PDB entry 2L5E | solution NMR | chains A and B

# Chain A
Protein: Bromodomain-containing protein 3
Organism: Mus musculus
Reference sequence: Q3TUI3 (Q3TUI3_MOUSE); numbering as in UniProt (aligned over 25-147)
Chain sequence (128 residues; numbered 20 to 147; the number before each row is that of its first residue):
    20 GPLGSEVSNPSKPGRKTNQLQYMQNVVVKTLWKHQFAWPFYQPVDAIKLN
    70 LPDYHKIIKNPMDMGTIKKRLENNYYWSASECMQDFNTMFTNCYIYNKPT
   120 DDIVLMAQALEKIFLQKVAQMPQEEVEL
Unresolved in the structure: 20
Construct notes: expression tag (20-24)
What the authors report for this chain:
  - mutagenesis - Q61A, K67A, N93A, N116A: unchanged binding to Gata-1 (chain B)
  - mutagenesis - Y60A: decreased binding to Gata-1 (chain B)

# Chain B
Protein: Gata-1
Chain sequence (13 residues; row label = number of the first residue in the row):
   308 KASGKGKKKRGSN
Unresolved in the structure: 308-310, 317-320
Modified residues: Lys-312 (n(6)-acetyllysine; ALY); Lys-315 (n(6)-acetyllysine; ALY)
What the authors report for this chain:
  - post-translational modification sites: Lys-312 (citing earlier work)
  - mutagenesis - G311K/G313K: decreased binding to Bromodomain-containing protein 3 (chain A)

# How chain A and chain B interact
Residue-residue contacts (12):
  Trp-57(A) with Lys-315(B)
  Pro-58(A) with Lys-312(B); Lys-315(B)
  Phe-59(A) with Lys-312(B)
  Tyr-73(A) with Lys-312(B)
  Asn-116(A) with Lys-312(B)
  Asp-120(A) with Gly-313(B); Lys-314(B)
  Asp-121(A) with Lys-314(B); Lys-315(B); Lys-316(B)
  Ile-122(A) with Lys-312(B)
Also at the interface, not in a pair above, chain A (14 interface residues in all): Gln-61, Leu-70, Cys-112, Tyr-115, Thr-119, Met-125
The authors on this interface:
  - pairs named by the authors: Trp-57(A)/Lys-315(B) (hydrophobic contact), Pro-58(A)/Lys-315(B) (hydrophobic contact), Phe-59(A)/Lys-312(B) (hydrophobic contact), Leu-70(A)/Lys-312(B) (hydrophobic contact), Tyr-73(A)/Lys-312(B) (hydrophobic contact), Cys-112(A)/Lys-312(B) (hydrophobic contact), Tyr-115(A)/Lys-312(B) (hydrophobic contact), Asn-116(A)/Lys-312(B) (hydrogen bond), Asp-121(A)/Lys-314(B), Asp-121(A)/Lys-315(B), Ile-122(A)/Lys-315(B) (hydrophobic contact), Ile-122(A)/Lys-312(B), Met-125(A)/Lys-315(B) (hydrophobic contact)
  - hot spots on chain A (mutagenesis) - W57A, Y73A, M125A: abolished binding to Gata-1 (chain B)
  - hot spots on chain A (mutagenesis) - Y115A: decreased binding to Gata-1 (chain B)
  - hot spots on chain A (mutagenesis) - I122V: increased binding to Gata-1 (chain B)
  - interface residues, chain B: Lys-312(B)

# Summary
The interface between chain A and chain B involves 14 residues on one side and 5 on the other. The paper
describes hydrophobic contacts between Trp-57(A) and Lys-315(B), Pro-58(A) and Lys-315(B) and Phe-59(A) and
Lys-312(B) among others; a hydrogen bond between Asn-116(A) and Lys-312(B); contacts between Asp-121(A) and
Lys-314(B), Asp-121(A) and Lys-315(B) and Ile-122(A) and Lys-312(B). The paper reports that W57A, Y73A and
M125A of chain A abolish binding to Gata-1 (chain B); the interface residue Lys-312(B); 11 substitutions were
tested in all.
Here chain A is Bromodomain-containing protein 3 (Mus musculus) and chain B is Gata-1. Entry 2L5E (Complex
between BD1 of Brd3 and GATA-1 C-tail) was determined by solution NMR.
